Entry 6BQO (X-ray diffraction, 2.80 A resolution); this record covers chains A and B of the 3 polymer chains in the assembly.

== Chain A (and B) ==
Protein: Fluoride ion transporter CrcB
From: Bordetella pertussis (strain Tohama I / ATCC BAA-589 / NCTC 13251)
Notes: chain B of this document is another copy of the same molecule, construct and numbering; everything in this record applies to it too
UniProt: Q7VYU0 (CRCB_BORPE); residues 1-128 here = UniProt positions 1-128
Chain sequence (128 residues; row label = number of the first residue in the row):
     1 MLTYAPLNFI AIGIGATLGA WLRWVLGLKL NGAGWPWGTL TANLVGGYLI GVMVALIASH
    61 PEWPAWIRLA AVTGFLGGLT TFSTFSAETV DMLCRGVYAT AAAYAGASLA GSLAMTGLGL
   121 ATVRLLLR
Unresolved in the structure: 1-2 (chain B: fully traced)
Sequence notes: engineered mutation Lys-29 (Arg in Q7VYU0), Cys-94 (Glu in Q7VYU0)
Bound ions: Na+: Gly-77, Thr-80 (shared with Gly-77(B), Thr-80(B) of chain B)
Curated features (UniProtKB/Swiss-Prot):
  - binding site (fluoride): Asn-43, Tyr-104, Ser-108, Ser-112
  - binding site (Na(+)): Gly-77, Thr-80
  - mutagenesis: Asn-43 (N43D: Supports robust fluoride-selective efflux at pH 7. Efflux falls when increasing pH and is extinguished at pH 9), Phe-82 (F82I: Fluoride efflux is 3 orders of magnitude slower than for wild-type), Phe-85 (F85I: Fluoride efflux is 2 orders of magnitude slower than for wild-type)

== Interface between chain A and chain B ==
Residue-residue contacts - 78 pairs, chain A then chain B:
  Tyr-4(A) / Val-25(B)
  Tyr-4(A) / Lys-29(B)
  Phe-9(A) / Trp-21(B)  hydrogen bond (backbone-side chain)
  Ile-12(A) / Ala-20(B)  hydrophobic
  Ile-12(A) / Trp-21(B)
  Gly-13(A) / Thr-17(B)  hydrogen bond (backbone-side chain)
  Gly-13(A) / Trp-21(B)
  Ala-16(A) / Ala-16(B)
  Ala-16(A) / Ala-20(B)  hydrophobic
  Thr-17(A) / Gly-13(B)  hydrogen bond (side chain-backbone)
  Thr-17(A) / Thr-17(B)  hydrogen bond
  Ala-20(A) / Ile-12(B)  hydrophobic
  Ala-20(A) / Ala-16(B)  hydrophobic
  Trp-21(A) / Phe-9(B)  hydrogen bond (side chain-backbone)
  Trp-21(A) / Ile-12(B)
  Trp-21(A) / Gly-13(B)
  Arg-23(A) / Thr-73(B)  hydrogen bond (side chain-backbone)
  Arg-23(A) / Gly-77(B)  hydrogen bond (side chain-backbone)
  Trp-24(A) / Asn-8(B)
  Trp-24(A) / Phe-9(B)  hydrophobic
  Trp-24(A) / Ile-12(B)  hydrophobic
  Trp-24(A) / Leu-69(B)
  Trp-24(A) / Thr-73(B)
  Val-25(A) / Tyr-4(B)
  Leu-28(A) / Thr-3(B)
  Leu-28(A) / Tyr-4(B)  hydrophobic
  Asn-43(A) / Phe-82(B)
  Gly-46(A) / Ser-83(B)
  Ile-50(A) / Ser-83(B)
  Ile-50(A) / Thr-84(B)
  Ile-50(A) / Ala-87(B)  hydrophobic
  Leu-69(A) / Trp-24(B)
  Thr-73(A) / Arg-23(B)  hydrogen bond (backbone-side chain)
  Thr-73(A) / Trp-24(B)
  Leu-76(A) / Ser-83(B)  hydrogen bond (backbone-side chain)
  Gly-77(A) / Arg-23(B)
  Gly-77(A) / Gly-77(B)
  Gly-77(A) / Thr-80(B)
  Gly-78(A) / Gly-77(B)
  Thr-80(A) / Gly-77(B)
  Thr-80(A) / Thr-80(B)
  Thr-80(A) / Thr-81(B)
  Thr-80(A) / Phe-82(B)  hydrogen bond (side chain-backbone)
  Thr-80(A) / Ser-83(B)  hydrogen bond (side chain-backbone)
  Thr-81(A) / Gly-77(B)
  Thr-81(A) / Thr-80(B)
  Thr-81(A) / Phe-82(B)
  Phe-82(A) / Asn-43(B)
  Phe-82(A) / Thr-80(B)  hydrogen bond (backbone-side chain)
  Phe-82(A) / Thr-81(B)
  Phe-82(A) / Phe-82(B)  hydrophobic
  Phe-82(A) / Ser-108(B)
  Phe-82(A) / Ser-112(B)
  Ser-83(A) / Gly-46(B)
  Ser-83(A) / Ile-50(B)
  Ser-83(A) / Leu-76(B)  hydrogen bond (side chain-backbone)
  Ser-83(A) / Thr-80(B)  hydrogen bond (backbone-side chain)
  Thr-84(A) / Ile-50(B)
  Phe-85(A) / Phe-82(B)  hydrophobic
  Phe-85(A) / Leu-109(B)  hydrophobic
  Ser-86(A) / Ser-112(B)  hydrogen bond
  Ser-86(A) / Leu-113(B)
  Ser-86(A) / Thr-116(B)  hydrogen bond
  Ala-87(A) / Ile-50(B)  hydrophobic
  Thr-89(A) / Leu-113(B)
  Val-90(A) / Leu-113(B)
  Val-90(A) / Thr-116(B)
  Val-90(A) / Leu-120(B)  hydrophobic
  Ser-108(A) / Phe-82(B)
  Leu-109(A) / Phe-85(B)  hydrophobic
  Leu-109(A) / Ala-105(B)  hydrophobic
  Ser-112(A) / Phe-82(B)
  Ser-112(A) / Ser-86(B)  hydrogen bond (backbone-side chain)
  Leu-113(A) / Ser-86(B)  hydrogen bond (backbone-side chain)
  Leu-113(A) / Thr-89(B)
  Leu-113(A) / Val-90(B)
  Thr-116(A) / Ser-86(B)  hydrogen bond
  Thr-116(A) / Val-90(B)
Interface residues without a listed pair, chain A (39 interface residues in all): Asn-8, Val-54, Val-72, Leu-120
Interface residues without a listed pair, chain B (40 interface residues in all): Gly-47, Gly-78

== Overview ==
39 residues of chain A face 40 of chain B across their interface; the contacts include 19 hydrogen bonds.
Polar contacts include Phe-9(A)/Trp-21(B), Gly-13(A)/Thr-17(B) and Thr-17(A)/Thr-17(B). UniProt lists 4
fluoride-binding residues, Na+-binding residues Gly-77(A) and Thr-80(A) and 3 mutagenesis sites on chain A.
Chain A and chain B are both Fluoride ion transporter CrcB (Bordetella pertussis (strain Tohama I / ATCC
BAA-589 / NCTC 13251)); the structure, Structure of a dual topology fluoride channel with monobody S8, was
determined by X-ray diffraction.
